Entry 7Z31 (electron microscopy, 2.76 A resolution); this record covers chains C and K of the 19 polymer chains in the assembly.

# Chain C
Protein: DNA-directed RNA polymerases I and III subunit RPAC1
From: Saccharomyces cerevisiae S288C
Reference sequence: P07703 (RPAC1_YEAST); residues 1-335 here = UniProt positions 1-335
Chain sequence (335 residues; numbered 1 to 335; the number before each row is that of its first residue):
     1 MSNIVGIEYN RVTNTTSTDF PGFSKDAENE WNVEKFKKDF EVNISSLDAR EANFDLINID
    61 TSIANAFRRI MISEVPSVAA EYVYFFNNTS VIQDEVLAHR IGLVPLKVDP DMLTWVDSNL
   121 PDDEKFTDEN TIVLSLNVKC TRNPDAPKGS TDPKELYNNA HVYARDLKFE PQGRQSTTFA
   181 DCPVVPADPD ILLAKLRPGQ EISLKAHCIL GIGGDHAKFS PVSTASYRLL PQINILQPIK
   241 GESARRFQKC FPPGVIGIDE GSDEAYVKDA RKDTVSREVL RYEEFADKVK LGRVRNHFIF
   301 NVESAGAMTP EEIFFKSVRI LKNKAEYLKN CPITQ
UniProt features mapped onto this chain:
  - modified residue: Ser2 (N-acetylserine), Ser17 (Phosphoserine)

# Chain K
Protein: DNA-directed RNA polymerases I and III subunit RPAC2
From: Saccharomyces cerevisiae S288C
Reference sequence: P28000 (RPAC2_YEAST); numbering as in UniProt (aligned over 1-142)
Chain sequence (142 residues; each row starts with the number of its first residue):
     1 MTEDIEQKKT ATEVTPQEPK HIQEEEEQDV DMTGDEEQEE EPDREKIKLL TQATSEDGTS
    61 ASFQIVEEDH TLGNALRYVI MKNPDVEFCG YSIPHPSENL LNIRIQTYGE TTAVDALQKG
   121 LKDLMDLCDV VESKFTEKIK SM
Not modelled in the structure: 1-41
UniProt features mapped onto this chain:
  - modified residue (Phosphothreonine): Thr15, Thr33
  - cross-link: Lys134 (Glycyl lysine isopeptide (Lys-Gly) (interchain with G-Cter in ubiquitin))
Reported in the primary citation:
  - mutagenesis - T136E/K140E: unchanged growth

# Chain C / chain K interface
Contacting residue pairs (82):
  Asp19(C) - Tyr78(K)  hydrogen bond
  Asp19(C) - Lys82(K)  salt bridge
  Phe20(C) - Met81(K)
  Pro21(C) - Met81(K)
  Pro21(C) - Lys82(K)
  Pro21(C) - Pro84(K)
  Asn29(C) - Lys82(K)  hydrogen bond (backbone-side chain)
  Glu30(C) - Lys82(K)
  Glu30(C) - Pro84(K)
  Trp31(C) - Lys82(K)  hydrogen bond (backbone-backbone)
  Trp31(C) - Asp123(K)
  Trp31(C) - Leu127(K)  hydrophobic
  Val33(C) - Asp126(K)
  Phe36(C) - Leu127(K)  hydrophobic
  Phe36(C) - Val130(K)  hydrophobic
  Lys37(C) - Val130(K)
  Lys37(C) - Ser133(K)
  Lys37(C) - Lys134(K)  hydrogen bond (backbone-side chain)
  Phe40(C) - Val131(K)  hydrophobic
  Phe40(C) - Lys134(K)  hydrogen bond (backbone-side chain)
  Glu41(C) - Lys138(K)  salt bridge
  Val42(C) - Lys138(K)  hydrogen bond (backbone-side chain)
  Asn43(C) - Lys138(K)
  Ile44(C) - Lys138(K)
  Ile44(C) - Ile139(K)  hydrophobic
  Leu47(C) - Ile139(K)  hydrophobic
  Leu47(C) - Met142(K)  hydrophobic
  Asp60(C) - Tyr78(K)
  Ser62(C) - Asn74(K)
  Ser62(C) - Ala75(K)
  Ser62(C) - Tyr78(K)
  Ile63(C) - Ala75(K)  hydrophobic
  Ile63(C) - Leu124(K)  hydrophobic
  Ile63(C) - Leu127(K)  hydrophobic
  Ala66(C) - Thr71(K)
  Phe67(C) - Val131(K)  hydrophobic
  Arg69(C) - Asp69(K)  salt bridge
  Arg69(C) - His70(K)
  Arg69(C) - Thr71(K)  hydrogen bond
  Ile70(C) - Thr71(K)
  Glu311(C) - Phe135(K)
  Glu311(C) - Ile139(K)
  Phe314(C) - Phe135(K)  hydrophobic
  Phe315(C) - Glu132(K)
  Val318(C) - Cys128(K)
  Val318(C) - Glu132(K)
  Arg319(C) - Glu132(K)  salt bridge
  Leu321(C) - Cys128(K)  hydrophobic
  Lys322(C) - Met125(K)
  Lys322(C) - Cys128(K)
  Lys322(C) - Asp129(K)  salt bridge
  Lys322(C) - Glu132(K)
  Lys324(C) - Glu68(K)  salt bridge
  Ala325(C) - Leu121(K)
  Ala325(C) - Leu124(K)  hydrophobic
  Ala325(C) - Met125(K)  hydrophobic
  Glu326(C) - Met125(K)
  Tyr327(C) - Asp43(K)  hydrogen bond
  Tyr327(C) - Lys46(K)
  Leu328(C) - Ile47(K)  hydrophobic
  Leu328(C) - Ile65(K)  hydrophobic
  Leu328(C) - Leu72(K)  hydrophobic
  Leu328(C) - Leu121(K)  hydrophobic
  Lys329(C) - Gln118(K)  hydrogen bond (side chain-backbone)
  Lys329(C) - Leu121(K)
  Lys329(C) - Lys122(K)
  Lys329(C) - Met125(K)
  Cys331(C) - Asp43(K)
  Cys331(C) - Lys46(K)
  Cys331(C) - Ile47(K)  hydrophobic
  Pro332(C) - Asp43(K)
  Pro332(C) - Ile47(K)
  Ile333(C) - Ile47(K)
  Ile333(C) - Leu49(K)  hydrophobic
  Ile333(C) - Val114(K)  hydrophobic
  Ile333(C) - Leu117(K)  hydrophobic
  Thr334(C) - Arg44(K)  hydrogen bond (side chain-backbone)
  Thr334(C) - Ile47(K)  hydrogen bond (backbone-backbone)
  Thr334(C) - Lys48(K)  hydrogen bond
  Thr334(C) - Leu49(K)  hydrogen bond (backbone-backbone)
  Gln335(C) - Leu49(K)
  Gln335(C) - Thr51(K)
Interface residues without a listed pair, chain C (43 interface residues in all): Phe54, Ile59, Glu74
Interface residues without a listed pair, chain K (44 interface residues in all): Phe63, Leu76, Arg77, Asn83

# Summary
43 residues of chain C and 44 residues of chain K are in contact; the contacts include 13 hydrogen bonds and 6
salt bridges. Polar contacts include Asp19(C)-Lys82(K), Glu41(C)-Lys138(K) and Arg69(C)-Asp69(K). The paper
reports that T136E/K140E of chain K leave growth unchanged.
Chain C is DNA-directed RNA polymerases I and III subunit RPAC1 and chain K is DNA-directed RNA polymerases I
and III subunit RPAC2, both from Saccharomyces cerevisiae S288C; the structure, Structure of yeast RNA
Polymerase III-Ty1 integrase complex at 2.7 A (focus subunit C11, no C11 ..., was determined by electron
microscopy (same publication as 7Z0H, 7Z2Z, 7Z30 and 8BWS).
